Entry 3TGU (X-ray diffraction, 2.70 A resolution); this record covers chains A and E of the 20 polymer chains in the assembly.

# Chain A
Name: Mitochondrial ubiquinol-cytochrome-c reductase complex core protein i
From: Gallus gallus
Notes: EC 1.10.2.2
UniProt: D0VX31 (D0VX31_CHICK); residues 1-446 here = UniProt positions 1-446
Chain sequence (446 residues; numbered 1 to 446; the number before each row is that of its first residue):
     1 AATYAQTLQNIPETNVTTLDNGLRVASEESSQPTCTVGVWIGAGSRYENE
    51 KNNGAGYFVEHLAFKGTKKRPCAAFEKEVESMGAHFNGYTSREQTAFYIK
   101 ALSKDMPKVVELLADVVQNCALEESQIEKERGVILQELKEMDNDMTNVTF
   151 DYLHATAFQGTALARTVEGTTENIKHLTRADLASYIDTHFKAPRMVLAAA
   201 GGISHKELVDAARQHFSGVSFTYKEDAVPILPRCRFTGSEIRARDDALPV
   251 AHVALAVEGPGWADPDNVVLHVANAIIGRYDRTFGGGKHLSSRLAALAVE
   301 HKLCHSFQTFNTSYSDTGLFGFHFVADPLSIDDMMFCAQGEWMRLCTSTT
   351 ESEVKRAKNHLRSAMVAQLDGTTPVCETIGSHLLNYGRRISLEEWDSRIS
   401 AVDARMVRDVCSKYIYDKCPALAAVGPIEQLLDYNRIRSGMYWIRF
Disordered / not traced: 1, 445-446

# Chain E
Name: Cytochrome b-c1 complex subunit Rieske, mitochondrial
From: Gallus gallus
Notes: EC 1.10.2.2
UniProt: Q5ZLR5 (UCRI_CHICK); residues 1-196 here correspond to UniProt positions 77-272 (UniProt number = residue number + 76)
Chain sequence (196 residues; each row starts with the number of its first residue):
     1 VHNDVTVPDFSAYRREDVMDATTSSQTSSEDRKGFSYLVTATACVATAYA
    51 AKNVVTQFISSLSASADVLALSKIEIKLSDIPEGKNVAFKWRGKPLFVRH
   101 RTQAEINQEAEVDVSKLRDPQHDLDRVKKPEWVILVGVCTHLGCVPIANS
   151 GDFGGYYCPCHGSHYDASGRIRKGPAPYNLEVPTYQFVGDDLVVVG
UniProt features mapped onto this chain:
  - binding site ([2Fe-2S] cluster): C139, H141, L142, C158, H161, S163
Disulfide bonds: C144-C160
Metal / ion sites: 2Fe-2S cluster Fe: C139, H141, C158, H161
Residues lining bound ligands: 2Fe-2S cluster (FES): C139, H141, L142, G143, C144, C158, C160, H161, G162, S163, P175

# Interface between chain A and chain E
Contacting residue pairs - 38 pairs, chain A then chain E:
  L138(A) - V1(E)
  L138(A) - N3(E)
  D142(A) - V1(E)
  D142(A) - H2(E)  salt bridge
  V148(A) - H2(E)
  D151(A) - H2(E)  salt bridge
  Y152(A) - H2(E)
  A155(A) - V7(E)
  T156(A) - V7(E)
  Q159(A) - V7(E)
  Q159(A) - F10(E)
  Q159(A) - R14(E)  hydrogen bond
  G160(A) - A21(E)
  T161(A) - A21(E)
  T166(A) - N3(E)  hydrogen bond
  E168(A) - N3(E)
  G169(A) - N3(E)
  T170(A) - D4(E)
  T171(A) - V1(E)
  T171(A) - D4(E)  hydrogen bond
  R233(A) - A21(E)
  R233(A) - T22(E)
  R233(A) - S24(E)
  R235(A) - R14(E)
  R235(A) - V18(E)  hydrogen bond (side chain-backbone)
  R235(A) - M19(E)
  R235(A) - D20(E)
  R235(A) - A21(E)  hydrogen bond (backbone-backbone)
  R235(A) - T23(E)
  F236(A) - S25(E)  hydrogen bond (backbone-side chain)
  F236(A) - Q26(E)
  T237(A) - R14(E)  hydrogen bond
  E258(A) - Q26(E)  hydrogen bond
  D417(A) - K33(E)  hydrogen bond (backbone-side chain)
  D417(A) - Y37(E)  hydrogen bond
  K418(A) - Q26(E)  hydrogen bond
  R438(A) - K33(E)
  R438(A) - Y37(E)
Also at the interface, not in a pair above, chain A (29 interface residues in all): K139, M141, N147, C234, I241, Y442
Also at the interface, not in a pair above, chain E (21 interface residues in all): V5, P8, S29

# Summary
The interface between chain A and chain E involves 29 residues on one side and 21 on the other; the contacts
include 11 hydrogen bonds and 2 salt bridges. Polar contacts include D142(A)-H2(E), D151(A)-H2(E) and
Q159(A)-R14(E). Chain E binds 2Fe-2S cluster.
Here chain A is Mitochondrial ubiquinol-cytochrome-c reductase complex core protein i and chain E is
Cytochrome b-c1 complex subunit Rieske, mitochondrial, both from Gallus gallus. Entry 3TGU (Cytochrome bc1
complex from chicken with pfvs-designed moa inhibitor bound) was determined by X-ray diffraction.
